Entry 3OA8 (X-ray diffraction, 1.77 A resolution); this record covers chains A and F of the 6 polymer chains in the assembly.

[Chain A]
Molecule: SoxA
Source organism: Starkeya novella
UniProtKB: Q7BQR6 (Q7BQR6_THINO); numbering as in UniProt (aligned over 1-275)
Amino-acid sequence (275 residues; row label = number of the first residue in the row):
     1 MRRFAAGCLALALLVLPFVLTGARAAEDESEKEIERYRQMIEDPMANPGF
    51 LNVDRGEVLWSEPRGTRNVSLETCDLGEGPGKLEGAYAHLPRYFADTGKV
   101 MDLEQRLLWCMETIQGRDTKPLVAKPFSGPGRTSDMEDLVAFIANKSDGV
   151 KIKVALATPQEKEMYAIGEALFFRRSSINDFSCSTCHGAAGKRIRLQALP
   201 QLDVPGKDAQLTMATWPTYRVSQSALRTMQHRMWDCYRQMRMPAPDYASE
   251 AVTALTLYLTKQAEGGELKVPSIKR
Disordered / not traced: 1-45, 275
Modified residues: Cys236 (s-mercaptocysteine; CSS)
Disulfide bonds: Cys74-Cys110
Covalent attachments: heme c (HEC) linked to Cys183
Bound ions: heme c Fe: His187, Cys236
Ligand contacts: heme c (HEC): Phe181, Ser182, Cys186, His187, Ile194, Gln197, Ala198, Leu199, Pro200, Leu202, Thr212, Met213, Trp216, Met229, Arg232, Met233, Cys236, Tyr237, Gln239, Met240, Leu255, Leu259, Lys274

[Chain F]
Molecule: SoxX
Source organism: Starkeya novella
UniProtKB: Q7BQR5 (Q7BQR5_THINO); residues 1-208 here = UniProt positions 1-208
Amino-acid sequence (208 residues; numbered 1 to 208; the number before each row is that of its first residue):
     1 MRFETLLKRAAQVGALVLLPLAAHAQEASAVDPARVDAVVKTSFTKLPEG
    51 WESRLQQDETQRICSVTRNNPSPEQAAAIMKAEEVRIKFPAGPVLGSWKD
   101 GAKVAQNGRGGQFSDPPGTVSGGNCYACHQLDPKEVSYGTLGPSLVGYGR
   151 ERNFSAEDAKIAFAKVYDAQASLACSSMPRFGVNGVLTEQQIKDVVAYLF
   201 DPESPVNK
Disordered / not traced: 1-28
Disulfide bonds: Cys64-Cys175
Covalent attachments: heme c (HEC) linked to Cys125
Bound ions: heme c Fe: His129, Met178
Ligand contacts: heme c (HEC): Gly123, Asn124, Cys128, His129, Leu141, Gly142, Pro143, Leu145, Tyr148, Arg152, Lys165, Val166, Ala169, Leu173, Ser176, Ser177, Met178, Pro179, Phe181, Leu187, Val195, Leu199

[Interface between chain A and chain F]
Contacting residue pairs (6; chain A residue first):
  Val204(A) - Pro33(F)
  Pro205(A) - Ala30(F)
  Pro205(A) - Asp32(F)
  Pro205(A) - Pro33(F)
  Gly206(A) - Asp32(F)
  Lys207(A) - Asp32(F)
Interface residues without a listed pair, chain A (5 interface residues in all): Ala190
Interface residues without a listed pair, chain F (5 interface residues in all): Val31, Arg62

[Overview]
The chain A/chain F interface involves 5 residues from each chain. Covalently linked heme c: at Cys183(A).
Heme c is covalently linked to Cys125(F). His187(A) and Cys236(A) form the heme c Fe site.
Chain A is SoxA and chain F is SoxX, both from Starkeya novella; the structure, Diheme SoxAX, was determined
by X-ray diffraction.
